6XLM - chains D and E of the 9 polymer chains in the assembly; structure by electron microscopy, 3.20 A resolution.

# Chain D
Name: DNA-directed RNA polymerase subunit beta'
From: Escherichia coli O157:H7
Notes: EC 2.7.7.6
UniProtKB: P0A8T8 (RPOC_ECO57); residues 1-1407 here = UniProt positions 1-1407
Chain sequence (1407 residues; numbered 1 to 1407; the number before each row is that of its first residue):
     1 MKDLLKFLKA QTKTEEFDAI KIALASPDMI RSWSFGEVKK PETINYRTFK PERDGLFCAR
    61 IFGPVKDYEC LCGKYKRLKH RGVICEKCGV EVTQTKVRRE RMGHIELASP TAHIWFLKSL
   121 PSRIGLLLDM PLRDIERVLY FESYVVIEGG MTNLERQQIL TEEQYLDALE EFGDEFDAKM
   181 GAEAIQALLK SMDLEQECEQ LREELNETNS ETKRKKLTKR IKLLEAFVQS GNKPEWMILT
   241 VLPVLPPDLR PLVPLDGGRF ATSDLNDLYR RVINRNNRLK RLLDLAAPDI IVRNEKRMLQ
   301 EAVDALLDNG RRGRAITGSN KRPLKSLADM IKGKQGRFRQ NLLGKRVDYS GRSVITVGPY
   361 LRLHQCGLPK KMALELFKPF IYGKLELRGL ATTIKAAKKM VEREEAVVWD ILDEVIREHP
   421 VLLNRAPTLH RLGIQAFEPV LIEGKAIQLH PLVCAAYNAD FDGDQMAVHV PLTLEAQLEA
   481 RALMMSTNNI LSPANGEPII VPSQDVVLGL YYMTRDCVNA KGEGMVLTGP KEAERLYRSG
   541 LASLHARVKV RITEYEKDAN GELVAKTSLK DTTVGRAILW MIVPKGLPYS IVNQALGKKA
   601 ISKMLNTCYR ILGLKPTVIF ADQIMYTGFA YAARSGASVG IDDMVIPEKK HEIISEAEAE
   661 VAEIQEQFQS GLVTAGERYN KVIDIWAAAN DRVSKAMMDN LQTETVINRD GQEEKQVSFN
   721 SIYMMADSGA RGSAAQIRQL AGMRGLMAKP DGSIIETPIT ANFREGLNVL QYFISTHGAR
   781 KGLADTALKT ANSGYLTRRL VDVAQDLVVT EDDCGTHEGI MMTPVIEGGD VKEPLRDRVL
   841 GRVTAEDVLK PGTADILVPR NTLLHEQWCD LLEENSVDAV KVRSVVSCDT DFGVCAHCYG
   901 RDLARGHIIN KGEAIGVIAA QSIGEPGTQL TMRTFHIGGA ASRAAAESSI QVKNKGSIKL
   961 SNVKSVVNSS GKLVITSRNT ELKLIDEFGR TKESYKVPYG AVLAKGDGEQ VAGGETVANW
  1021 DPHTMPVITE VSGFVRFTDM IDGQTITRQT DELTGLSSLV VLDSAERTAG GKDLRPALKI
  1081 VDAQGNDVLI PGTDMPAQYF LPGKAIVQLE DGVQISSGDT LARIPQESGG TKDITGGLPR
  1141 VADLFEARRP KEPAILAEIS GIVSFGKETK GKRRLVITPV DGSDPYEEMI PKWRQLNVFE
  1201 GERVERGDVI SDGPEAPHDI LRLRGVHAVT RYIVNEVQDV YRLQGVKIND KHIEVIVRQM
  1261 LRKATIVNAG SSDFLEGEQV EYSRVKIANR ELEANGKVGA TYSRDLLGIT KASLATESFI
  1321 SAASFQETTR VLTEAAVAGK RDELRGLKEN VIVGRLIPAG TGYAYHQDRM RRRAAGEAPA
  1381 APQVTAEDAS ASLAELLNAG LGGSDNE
Unresolved in the structure: 1-15, 933-947, 1127-1135, 1376-1407
Metal / ion sites: Zn2+ site 1: Cys70, Cys72, Cys85, Cys88; Mg2+: Asp460, Asp462, Asp464 (shared with 1 residue of chain R); Zn2+ site 2: Cys814, Cys888, Cys895, Cys898
Swiss-Prot annotation at these positions:
  - binding site (Zn(2+)): Cys70, Cys72, Cys85, Cys88, Cys814, Cys888, Cys895, Cys898
  - binding site (Mg(2+)): Asp460, Asp462, Asp464
  - modified residue: Lys972 (N6-acetyllysine)

# Chain E
Name: DNA-directed RNA polymerase subunit omega
From: Escherichia coli O157:H7
Notes: EC 2.7.7.6
UniProtKB: B7MFL0 (RPOZ_ECO45); numbering as in UniProt (aligned over 1-91)
Chain sequence (91 residues; each row starts with the number of its first residue):
     1 MARVTVQDAV EKIGNRFDLV LVAARRARQM QVGGKDPLVP EENDKTTVIA LREIEEGLIN
    61 NQILDVRERQ EQQEQEAAEL QAVTAIAEGR R
Unresolved in the structure: 1, 81-91

# Chain D / chain E interface
Contacting residue pairs - 45 pairs, chain D then chain E:
  His364(D) - Val4(E)
  Glu414(D) - Lys45(E)  hydrogen bond (backbone-side chain)
  Val415(D) - Lys45(E)
  Arg417(D) - Glu42(E)
  Arg417(D) - Asn43(E)  hydrogen bond (side chain-backbone)
  Arg417(D) - Asp44(E)  salt bridge
  Glu418(D) - Asp44(E)
  Glu418(D) - Lys45(E)
  Glu418(D) - Val48(E)
  Glu438(D) - Arg3(E)
  Leu474(D) - Ala27(E)
  Leu474(D) - Arg28(E)
  Leu474(D) - Gln31(E)
  Leu474(D) - Thr46(E)
  Leu474(D) - Thr47(E)
  Glu475(D) - Ala24(E)
  Glu475(D) - Arg28(E)  salt bridge
  Leu478(D) - Val20(E)
  Leu478(D) - Ala23(E)
  Leu478(D) - Ala24(E)
  Leu478(D) - Thr47(E)
  Leu478(D) - Leu51(E)  hydrophobic
  Glu479(D) - Val20(E)
  Arg481(D) - Arg3(E)  hydrogen bond (side chain-backbone)
  Arg481(D) - Val48(E)
  Arg481(D) - Leu51(E)
  Ala482(D) - Val6(E)  hydrophobic
  Ala482(D) - Arg16(E)  hydrogen bond (backbone-side chain)
  Ala482(D) - Val20(E)  hydrophobic
  Leu483(D) - Arg16(E)
  Leu483(D) - Phe17(E)  hydrophobic
  Thr487(D) - Val4(E)  hydrogen bond (side chain-backbone)
  Asn488(D) - Thr5(E)
  Asn488(D) - Val6(E)
  Leu614(D) - Thr5(E)
  Leu614(D) - Gln7(E)
  Lys615(D) - Val4(E)
  Lys615(D) - Thr5(E)
  Arg905(D) - Arg16(E)
  Asn910(D) - Asn15(E)
  Asn910(D) - Phe17(E)
  Glu913(D) - Phe17(E)
  Gly1360(D) - Phe17(E)
  Thr1361(D) - Phe17(E)
  Ala1364(D) - Leu21(E)  hydrophobic
Other interface residues (no listed pair), chain D (26 interface residues in all): Arg362, Gln477, Lys911
Other interface residues (no listed pair), chain E (26 interface residues in all): Ala2, Gly14, Leu19

# In short
The chain D/chain E interface involves 26 residues from each chain, with 5 hydrogen bonds and 2 salt bridges.
Polar contacts include Arg417(D)-Asp44(E), Glu475(D)-Arg28(E) and Glu414(D)-Lys45(E). From UniProt: 8
Zn2+-binding residues and 3 Mg2+-binding residues on chain D.
Chain D is DNA-directed RNA polymerase subunit beta' and chain E is DNA-directed RNA polymerase subunit omega,
both from Escherichia coli O157:H7; the structure, Cryo-EM structure of E.coli RNAP-DNA elongation complex 1
(RDe1) in EcmrR-dependent transcription, was determined by electron microscopy, deposited together with 6XL5,
6XL6, 6XL9, 6XLA, 6XLJ, 6XLK, 6XLL and 6XLN.
